Entry 3A4V (X-ray diffraction, 1.78 A resolution); this record covers chains A and B.

[Chain A (and B)]
Name: NDP-sugar epimerase
Source organism: Thermoplasma volcanium
Notes: EC 1.1.1.103; chain B of this document is another copy of the same molecule, construct and numbering; everything in this record applies to it too
UniProt: Q97BK3 (Q97BK3_THEVO); residues 1-317 here = UniProt positions 1-317
Chain sequence (317 residues; row label = number of the first residue in the row):
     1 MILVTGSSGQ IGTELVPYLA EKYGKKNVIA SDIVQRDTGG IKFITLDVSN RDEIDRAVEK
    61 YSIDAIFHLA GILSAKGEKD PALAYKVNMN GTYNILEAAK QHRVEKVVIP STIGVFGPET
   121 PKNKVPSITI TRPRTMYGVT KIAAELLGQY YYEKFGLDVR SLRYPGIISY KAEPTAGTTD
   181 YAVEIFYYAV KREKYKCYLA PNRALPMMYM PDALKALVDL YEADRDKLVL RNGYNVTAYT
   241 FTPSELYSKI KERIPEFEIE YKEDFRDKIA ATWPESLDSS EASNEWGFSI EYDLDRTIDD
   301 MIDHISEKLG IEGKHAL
Unresolved in the structure: 312-317 (chain B: 309-317)
Small-molecule neighbours:
  - NAD (nicotinamide-adenine-dinucleotide): G6, S8, G9, Q10, I11, G12, D32, I33, V34, L46, D47, V48, S49, H68, L69, A70, G71, I72, L73, V87, P110, S111, T112, Y137, K141, Y164, P165, G166, I167, A176, T179
  - pyruvic acid (PYR): L73, S74, T112, I113, Y137, P165, G166, G177, T178, T179, W273

[How chain A and chain B interact]
Contacting residue pairs - 49 pairs, chain A then chain B:
  E78(A) with Y150(B), hydrogen bond; K154(B), salt bridge
  P81(A) with Y150(B); F155(B), hydrophobic
  A82(A) with Y93(B)
  Y85(A) with M89(B); N90(B); Y93(B), hydrophobic; L147(B), hydrophobic
  M89(A) with Y85(B); M89(B), hydrophobic
  N90(A) with Y85(B); N90(B)
  Y93(A) with A82(B); Y85(B)
  E119(A) with I128(B)
  I128(A) with E119(B); I130(B), hydrophobic
  I130(A) with I128(B), hydrophobic
  T131(A) with T131(B)
  R132(A) with I128(B); L146(B); Q149(B), hydrogen bond; L230(B), hydrogen bond (side chain-backbone); N232(B), hydrogen bond (side chain-backbone)
  R134(A) with Y150(B); E153(B), salt bridge
  T135(A) with Y150(B)
  M136(A) with L147(B), hydrophobic; Y150(B)
  V139(A) with L146(B), hydrophobic; L147(B), hydrophobic
  I142(A) with L146(B), hydrophobic
  L146(A) with R132(B); P133(B); V139(B), hydrophobic; I142(B), hydrophobic
  L147(A) with V139(B), hydrophobic
  Q149(A) with R132(B), hydrogen bond
  Y150(A) with E78(B), hydrogen bond; P81(B); R134(B); T135(B); M136(B)
  E153(A) with R134(B), salt bridge
  K154(A) with E78(B), salt bridge
  F155(A) with P81(B), hydrophobic
  L230(A) with R132(B), hydrogen bond (backbone-side chain)
  N232(A) with R132(B)
Also at the interface, not in a pair above, chain A (30 interface residues in all): T129, P133, A143, Y151
Also at the interface, not in a pair above, chain B (31 interface residues in all): G77, T129, A143, Y151

[In short]
30 residues of chain A and 31 residues of chain B are in contact, with 7 hydrogen bonds and 4 salt bridges.
Polar contacts include E78(A)-K154(B), R134(A)-E153(B) and E78(A)-Y150(B). Ligands of chain A: NAD and pyruvic
acid.
Chain A and chain B are both NDP-sugar epimerase (Thermoplasma volcanium); the structure, Crystal structure of
pyruvate bound L-Threonine dehydrogenase from Hyperthermophilic Archaeon Thermoplasma volcanium, was
determined by X-ray diffraction together with 3AJR and 3A1N from the same study.
